PDB entry 5C0A | X-ray diffraction, 2.46 A resolution | chains C and E of the 5 polymer chains in the assembly

[Chain C]
Name: Marker peptide
Sequence (10 residues; each row starts with the number of its first residue):
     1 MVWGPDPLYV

[Chain E]
Name: 1E6 TCR Beta Chain
From: Homo sapiens
Sequence (246 residues; numbered 1 to 246; the number before each row is that of its first residue):
     1 DAGVIQSPRH EVTEMGQQVT LRCKPISGHD YLFWYRQTMM RGLELLIYFN NNVPIDDSGM
    61 PEDRFSAKMP NASFSTLKIQ PSEPRDSAVY FCASSLWEKL AKNIQYFGAG TRLSVLEDLK
   121 NVFPPEVAVF EPSEAEISHT QKATLVCLAT GFYPDHVELS WWVNGKEVHS GVCTDPQPLK
   181 EQPALNDSRY ALSSRLRVSA TFWQDPRNHF RCQVQFYGLS ENDEWTQDRA KPVTQIVSAE
   241 AWGRAD
Disulfides: Cys-23/Cys-92, Cys-147/Cys-212

[Chain C / chain E interface]
Residue-residue contacts - 6 pairs, chain C then chain E:
  Asp-6(C) / Tyr-31(E)  hydrogen bond
  Asp-6(C) / Trp-97(E)  hydrogen bond (backbone-side chain)
  Pro-7(C) / Trp-97(E)
  Leu-8(C) / Trp-97(E)  hydrophobic
  Tyr-9(C) / Asp-30(E)  hydrogen bond
  Tyr-9(C) / Asn-51(E)  hydrogen bond
Interface residues without a listed pair, chain E (6 interface residues in all): Asn-50, Glu-98
From the paper, about this interface:
  - pairs named by the authors: Tyr-9(C)/Asp-30(E), Tyr-9(C)/Asn-51(E)
  - interface residues, chain E: Trp-97(E)

[In short]
The interface between chain C and chain E involves 4 residues on one side and 6 on the other; the contacts
include 4 hydrogen bonds. Among the polar pairs are Asp-6(C)/Tyr-31(E), Asp-6(C)/Trp-97(E) and
Tyr-9(C)/Asp-30(E). The authors report contacts between Tyr-9(C) and Asp-30(E) and Tyr-9(C) and Asn-51(E).
From the paper: the interface residue Trp-97(E).
Here chain C is Marker peptide and chain E is 1E6 TCR Beta Chain (Homo sapiens). Entry 5C0A (1E6 TCR in
complex with HLA-A02 carrying MVW peptide) was determined by X-ray diffraction together with 5C07, 5C08, 5C09,
5C0B, 5C0C, 5C0D and 6 further entries from the same study.
